PDB entry 5XMY | X-ray diffraction, 1.70 A resolution | chains A and P

== Chain A ==
Molecule: Transcription initiation factor TFIID subunit 3
From: Homo sapiens
Notes: fragment: PHD finger
UniProtKB: Q5VWG9 (TAF3_HUMAN); residues 855-917 here correspond to UniProt positions 853-915 (UniProt number = residue number - 2)
Sequence (63 residues; each row starts with the number of its first residue):
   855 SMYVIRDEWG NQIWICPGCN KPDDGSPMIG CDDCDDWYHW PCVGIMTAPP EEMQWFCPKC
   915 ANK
Construct notes: engineered mutation Met-856 (Thr854 in Q5VWG9)
Metal / ion sites: Zn2+ site 1: Cys-870, Cys-873, His-893, Cys-896; Zn2+ site 2: Cys-885, Cys-888, Cys-911, Cys-914

== Chain P ==
Molecule: Histone peptide H3(1-15)K4me3Q5ser
Notes: fragment: H3 peptide 1-15; engineered mutation(s): K4 trimethylation Q5 serotonylation
Sequence (7 residues; numbered 1 to 7; the number before each row is that of its first residue):
     1 ARTKQTA
Modified residues: Lys-4 (N-trimethyllysine; M3L)

== Interface between chain A and chain P ==
Residue-residue contacts (23; chain A residue first):
  Trp-868(A) with Lys-4(P)
  Asp-877(A) with Lys-4(P)
  Gly-879(A) with Gln-5(P); Thr-6(P), hydrogen bond (backbone-backbone); Ala-7(P), hydrogen bond (backbone-backbone)
  Ser-880(A) with Lys-4(P)
  Pro-881(A) with Lys-4(P); Gln-5(P)
  Met-882(A) with Thr-3(P); Lys-4(P), hydrogen bond (backbone-backbone)
  Ile-883(A) with Ala-1(P), hydrophobic; Arg-2(P)
  Gly-884(A) with Arg-2(P), hydrogen bond (backbone-backbone)
  Cys-885(A) with Arg-2(P), hydrogen bond (backbone-side chain)
  Asp-886(A) with Arg-2(P), salt bridge
  Asp-889(A) with Arg-2(P), salt bridge
  Trp-891(A) with Arg-2(P); Lys-4(P)
  Trp-894(A) with Thr-3(P)
  Pro-904(A) with Ala-1(P), hydrogen bond (backbone-backbone)
  Glu-905(A) with Ala-1(P), hydrogen bond (backbone-backbone)
  Met-907(A) with Ala-1(P), hydrogen bond (backbone-backbone)
  Trp-909(A) with Ala-1(P), hydrophobic
Other interface residues (no listed pair), chain A (19 interface residues in all): Asp-878, Pro-903

== In short ==
The interface between chain A and chain P involves 19 residues on one side and 7 on the other, with 8 hydrogen
bonds and 2 salt bridges. Polar contacts include Asp-886(A)/Arg-2(P), Asp-889(A)/Arg-2(P) and
Cys-885(A)/Arg-2(P). Cys-870(A), Cys-873(A), His-893(A) and Cys-896(A) coordinate Zn2+ site 1.
Here chain A is Transcription initiation factor TFIID subunit 3 (Homo sapiens) and chain P is Histone peptide
H3(1-15)K4me3Q5ser. Entry 5XMY (Crystal structure of TAF3 PHD finger bound to H3K4me3Q5ser) was determined by
X-ray diffraction.
